7SNQ - chains C and P of the 12 polymer chains in the assembly; structure by X-ray diffraction, 2.81 A resolution.

Chain C:
Name: Capsid protein p24
Source organism: Human immunodeficiency virus type 1 group M subtype B (isolate BH10)
UniProt: P03366 (POL_HV1B1); residues 1-231 here correspond to UniProt positions 133-363 (UniProt number = residue number + 132)
Amino-acid sequence (231 residues; numbered 1 to 231; the number before each row is that of its first residue):
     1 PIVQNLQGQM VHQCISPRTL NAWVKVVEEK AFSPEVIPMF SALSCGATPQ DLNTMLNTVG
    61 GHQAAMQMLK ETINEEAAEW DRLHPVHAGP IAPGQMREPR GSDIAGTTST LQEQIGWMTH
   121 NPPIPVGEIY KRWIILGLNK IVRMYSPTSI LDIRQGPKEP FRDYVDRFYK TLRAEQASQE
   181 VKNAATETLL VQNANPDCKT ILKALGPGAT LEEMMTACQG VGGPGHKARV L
Disordered / not traced: 86-97, 220-231
Disulfides: C198-C218
Construct notes: conflict L6 (Ile138 in P03366), L83 (Val215 in P03366), H120 (Asn252 in P03366), G208 (Ala340 in P03366); engineered mutation C14 (Ala146 in P03366), C45 (Glu177 in P03366), A184 (Trp316 in P03366), A185 (Met317 in P03366)
Swiss-Prot annotation at these positions:
  - region: N57 to Q95 (Interaction with human PPIA/CYPA and NUP153)
  - site: G89, P90 (Cis/trans isomerization of proline peptide bond), L231 (Cleavage)

Chain P:
Name: Cleavage and polyadenylation specificity factor subunit 6
Source organism: Human immunodeficiency virus 1
Amino-acid sequence (15 residues; each row starts with the number of its first residue):
   313 PVLFPGQPFG QPPLG
Disordered / not traced: 326-327

How chain C and chain P interact:
Pairs across the interface (10):
  Y169(C) - P317(P)  hydrophobic
  L172(C) - G318(P)
  Q179(C) - F316(P)
  Q179(C) - Q319(P)
  Q179(C) - Q323(P)
  K182(C) - P317(P)
  K182(C) - G318(P)
  N183(C) - F316(P)
  N183(C) - P317(P)
  T186(C) - P317(P)

In short:
Chain C and chain P form an interface of 6 and 5 residues respectively.
Here chain C is Capsid protein p24 (Human immunodeficiency virus type 1 group M subtype B (isolate BH10)) and
chain P is Cleavage and polyadenylation specificity factor subunit 6 (Human immunodeficiency virus 1). Entry
7SNQ (Hexamer HIV-1 CA in complex with CPSF6 peptide and IP6 ligand) was determined by X-ray diffraction.
